3J2W - chains R and J of the 20 polymer chains in the assembly; structure by electron microscopy, 5.00 A resolution (low resolution: residue-level contacts below are approximate; hydrogen-bond / salt-bridge calls are withheld).

[Chain R]
Name: Glycoprotein E2
From: Chikungunya virus
Reference sequence: Q5XXP3 (POLS_CHIK3); residues 1843-1923 here correspond to UniProt positions 668-748 (UniProt number = residue number - 1175)
Chain sequence (81 residues; numbered 1843 to 1923; the number before each row is that of its first residue):
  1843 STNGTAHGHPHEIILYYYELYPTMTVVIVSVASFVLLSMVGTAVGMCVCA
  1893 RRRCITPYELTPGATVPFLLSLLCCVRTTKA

[Chain J]
Name: Capsid protein
From: Chikungunya virus
Reference sequence: Q5XXP3 (POLS_CHIK3); residues 1119-1267 here correspond to UniProt positions 113-261 (UniProt number = residue number - 1006)
Chain sequence (149 residues; numbered 1119 to 1267; the number before each row is that of its first residue):
  1119 CIFEVKHEGKVMGYACLVGDKVMKPAHVKGTIDNADLAKLAFKRSSKYDL
  1169 ECAQIPVHMKSDASKFTHEKPEGYYNWHHGAVQYSGGRFTIPTGAGKPGD
  1219 SGRPIFDNKGRVVAIVLGGANEGARTALSVVTWNKDIVTKITPEGAEEW

[Chain R / chain J interface]
Residue-residue contacts - 22 pairs, chain R then chain J:
  Arg1894(R) - Lys1165(J)
  Ile1897(R) - Lys1165(J)
  Thr1898(R) - Ser1163(J)
  Thr1898(R) - Lys1165(J)
  Thr1898(R) - Tyr1166(J)
  Pro1899(R) - Lys1165(J)
  Tyr1900(R) - Lys1161(J)
  Tyr1900(R) - Arg1162(J)
  Tyr1900(R) - Ser1163(J)
  Tyr1900(R) - Ser1164(J)
  Tyr1900(R) - Leu1168(J)
  Glu1901(R) - Lys1161(J)
  Glu1901(R) - Arg1162(J)
  Glu1901(R) - Ser1163(J)
  Glu1901(R) - Leu1168(J)
  Glu1901(R) - Glu1169(J)
  Glu1901(R) - Cys1170(J)
  Leu1902(R) - Lys1139(J)
  Leu1902(R) - Cys1170(J)
  Leu1902(R) - Ala1171(J)
  Thr1903(R) - Lys1139(J)
  Thr1903(R) - Met1141(J)
Also at the interface, not in a pair above, chain R (9 interface residues in all): Arg1895
Also at the interface, not in a pair above, chain J (14 interface residues in all): Val1140, Gln1172

[In short]
The interface between chain R and chain J involves 9 residues on one side and 14 on the other.
Here chain R is Glycoprotein E2 and chain J is Capsid protein, both from Chikungunya virus. Entry 3J2W
(Electron cryo-microscopy of Chikungunya virus) was determined by electron microscopy, deposited together with
3J2X and 3J30.
